3ZPZ - chains A and B of the 21 polymer chains in the assembly; structure by electron microscopy, 8.90 A resolution (very low resolution: no residue pairs are listed; an interface is given only as per-side residue counts).

[Chain A (and B)]
Protein: 60 kDa chaperonin
From: Escherichia coli BL21
Notes: chain B of this document is another copy of the same molecule, construct and numbering; everything in this record applies to it too
UniProt: P0A6F5 (CH60_ECOLI); numbering as in UniProt (aligned over 2-527)
Chain sequence (526 residues; numbered 2 to 527; the number before each row is that of its first residue):
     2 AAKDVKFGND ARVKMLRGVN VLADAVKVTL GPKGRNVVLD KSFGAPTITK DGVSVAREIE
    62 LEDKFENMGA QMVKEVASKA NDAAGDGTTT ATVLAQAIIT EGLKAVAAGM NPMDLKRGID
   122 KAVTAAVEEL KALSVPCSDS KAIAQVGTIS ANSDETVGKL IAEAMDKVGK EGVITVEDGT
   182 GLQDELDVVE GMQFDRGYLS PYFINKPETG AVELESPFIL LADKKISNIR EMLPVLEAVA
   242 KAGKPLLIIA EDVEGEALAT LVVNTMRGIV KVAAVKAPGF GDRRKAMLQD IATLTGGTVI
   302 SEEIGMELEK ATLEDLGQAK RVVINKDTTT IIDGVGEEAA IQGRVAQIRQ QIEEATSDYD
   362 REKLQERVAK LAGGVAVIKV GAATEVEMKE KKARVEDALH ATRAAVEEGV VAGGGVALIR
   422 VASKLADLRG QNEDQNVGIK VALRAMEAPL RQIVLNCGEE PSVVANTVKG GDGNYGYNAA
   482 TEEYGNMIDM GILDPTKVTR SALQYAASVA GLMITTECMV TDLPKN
Disordered / not traced: 527
Metal / ion sites: Mg2+: Asp87 (together with ADP)
Residues lining bound ligands: ADP (adenosine-5'-diphosphate): Thr30, Leu31, Gly32, Pro33, Lys51, Asp87, Gly88, Thr89, Thr90, Thr91, Ile150, Ser151, Ser154, Gly414, Gly415, Gly416, Ile454, Tyr478, Asn479, Ala480, Ala481, Met488, Ile493, Asp495
What the authors report for this chain:
  - mutagenesis - D398A: abolished catalytic activity on ATP (citing earlier work)

[How chain A and chain B interact]
At this resolution (9 A) residue pairs are not listed: 37 residues of chain A and 35 of chain B lie at the interface.

[In short]
Chain A and chain B form an interface of 37 and 35 residues respectively. Chain A binds ADP. From the paper:
D398A of chain A abolishes catalytic activity on ATP.
Chain A and chain B are both 60 kDa chaperonin (Escherichia coli BL21); the structure, Visualizing GroEL-ES in
the Act of Encapsulating a Non-Native Substrate Protein, was determined by electron microscopy together with
3ZQ0 and 3ZQ1 from the same study.
